Entry 8ZKQ (electron microscopy, 2.84 A resolution); this record covers chains B and E of the 9 polymer chains in the assembly.

Chain B (and E):
Molecule: Siderophore exporter MmpL5
Source organism: Mycobacterium tuberculosis H37Rv
Notes: chain E of this document is another copy of the same molecule, construct and numbering; everything in this record applies to it too
Reference sequence: P9WJV1 (MMPL5_MYCTU); numbering as in UniProt (aligned over 1-964)
Sequence (964 residues; each row starts with the number of its first residue):
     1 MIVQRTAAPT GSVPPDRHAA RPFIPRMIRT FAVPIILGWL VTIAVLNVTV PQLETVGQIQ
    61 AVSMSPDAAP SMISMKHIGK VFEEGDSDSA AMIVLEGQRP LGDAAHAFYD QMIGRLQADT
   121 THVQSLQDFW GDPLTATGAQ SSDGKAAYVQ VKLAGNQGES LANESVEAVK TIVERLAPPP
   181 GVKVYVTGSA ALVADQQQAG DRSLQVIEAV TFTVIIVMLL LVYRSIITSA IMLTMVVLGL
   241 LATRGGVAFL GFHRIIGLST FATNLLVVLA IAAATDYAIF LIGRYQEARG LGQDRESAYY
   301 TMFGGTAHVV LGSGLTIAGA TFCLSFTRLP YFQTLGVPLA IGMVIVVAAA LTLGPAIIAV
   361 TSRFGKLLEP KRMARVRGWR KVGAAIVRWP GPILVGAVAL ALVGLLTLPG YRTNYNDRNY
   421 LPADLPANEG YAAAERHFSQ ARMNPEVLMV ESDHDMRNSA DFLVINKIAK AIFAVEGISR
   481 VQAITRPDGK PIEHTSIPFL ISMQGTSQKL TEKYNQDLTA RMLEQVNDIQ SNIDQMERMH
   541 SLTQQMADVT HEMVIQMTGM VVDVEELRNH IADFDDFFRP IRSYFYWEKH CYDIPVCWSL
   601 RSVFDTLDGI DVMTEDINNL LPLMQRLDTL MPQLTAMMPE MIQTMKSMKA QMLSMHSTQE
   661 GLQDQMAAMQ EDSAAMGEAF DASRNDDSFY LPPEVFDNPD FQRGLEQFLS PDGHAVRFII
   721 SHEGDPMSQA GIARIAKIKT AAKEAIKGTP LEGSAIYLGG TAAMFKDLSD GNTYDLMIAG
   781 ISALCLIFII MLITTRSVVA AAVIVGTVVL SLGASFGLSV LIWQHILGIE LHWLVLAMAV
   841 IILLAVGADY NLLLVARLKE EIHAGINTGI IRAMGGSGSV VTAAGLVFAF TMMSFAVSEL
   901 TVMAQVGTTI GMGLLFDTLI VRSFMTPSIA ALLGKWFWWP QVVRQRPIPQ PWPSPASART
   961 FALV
Disordered / not traced: 1-18, 503-668, 957-964
Small-molecule neighbours:
  - phosphatidylethanolamine (PEV; (1S)-2-{[(2-aminoethoxy)(hydroxy)phosphoryl]oxy}-1-[(palmitoyloxy)methyl]ethyl stearate), molecule 1: Ile24, Gly304, Ala307, His308, Leu311, Gly312, Leu315, Gly319, Val344, Ala348, Leu351, Thr352, Leu786, Ile790, Ile793, Thr794, Arg796
  - phosphatidylethanolamine (PEV), molecule 2: Gly396, Ala399, Leu400, Val403
  - phosphatidylethanolamine (PEV), molecule 3: Leu784, Cys785, Phe788, Arg796, Val798, Trp939, Pro940, Gln941
  - PN7 (N~3~-[(2S)-2-hydroxy-3,3-dimethyl-4-(phosphonooxy)butanoyl]-N-(2-sulfanylethyl)-beta-alaninamide), molecule 1: Trp389, Pro392, Ile393
  - PN7, molecule 2: Trp936, Trp939, Val942

Interface between chain B and chain E:
Contacting residue pairs - 32 pairs, chain B then chain E:
  Ser459(B) - Ala679(E)
  Ala460(B) - Ala679(E)
  Ala460(B) - Ala682(E)  hydrophobic
  Ala460(B) - Ser683(E)
  Leu463(B) - Ala679(E)
  Leu463(B) - Phe680(E)  hydrophobic
  Leu463(B) - Ser683(E)
  Ile497(B) - Ile497(E)  hydrophobic
  Leu500(B) - Ile501(E)
  Leu500(B) - Met676(E)  hydrophobic
  Leu500(B) - Phe680(E)  hydrophobic
  Ile501(B) - Ile501(E)  hydrophobic
  Ser688(B) - Ile497(E)
  Phe689(B) - Phe680(E)
  Tyr690(B) - Ala675(E)
  Tyr690(B) - Met676(E)  hydrogen bond (side chain-backbone)
  Tyr690(B) - Ala679(E)  hydrophobic
  Tyr690(B) - Phe680(E)  hydrophobic
  Glu744(B) - Val475(E)
  Glu744(B) - Glu476(E)
  Lys747(B) - Phe473(E)  hydrogen bond (side chain-backbone)
  Lys747(B) - Val475(E)  hydrogen bond (side chain-backbone)
  Lys747(B) - Glu476(E)
  Lys747(B) - Ile478(E)  hydrogen bond (side chain-backbone)
  Lys747(B) - Glu723(E)
  Gly748(B) - Arg684(E)  hydrogen bond (backbone-side chain)
  Thr749(B) - Arg684(E)
  Pro750(B) - Ala682(E)
  Pro750(B) - Ser683(E)
  Pro750(B) - Arg684(E)
  Trp936(B) - Trp389(E)
  Trp936(B) - Pro392(E)  hydrophobic
Interface residues without a listed pair, chain B (19 interface residues in all): Val464, Asp687, Pro693, Lys743
Interface residues without a listed pair, chain E (21 interface residues in all): Ser479, Lys490, Asp672, Asn685, Asp687

Overview:
The interface between chain B and chain E involves 19 residues on one side and 21 on the other, with 5
hydrogen bonds. Among the polar pairs are Tyr690(B)-Met676(E), Lys747(B)-Phe473(E) and Lys747(B)-Val475(E).
Ligands of chain B: 3 copies of phosphatidylethanolamine and compound PN7.
Chain B and chain E are both Siderophore exporter MmpL5 (Mycobacterium tuberculosis H37Rv); the structure,
Cryo-EM structure of the efflux transporter MmpL5/MmpS5 from Mycobacterium tuberculosis, C1 symmetry, was
determined by electron microscopy.
